8Y7S - chains A and F of the 4 polymer chains in the assembly; structure by X-ray diffraction, 2.68 A resolution.

[Chain A (and F)]
Name: Thiamine pyrophosphate-binding protein
Source organism: Herbiconiux sp. SALV-R1
Notes: chain F of this document is another copy of the same molecule, construct and numbering; everything in this record applies to it too
UniProtKB: A0A6M5J4S0 (A0A6M5J4S0_9MICO); numbering as in UniProt (aligned over 1-558)
Amino-acid sequence (558 residues; each row starts with the number of its first residue):
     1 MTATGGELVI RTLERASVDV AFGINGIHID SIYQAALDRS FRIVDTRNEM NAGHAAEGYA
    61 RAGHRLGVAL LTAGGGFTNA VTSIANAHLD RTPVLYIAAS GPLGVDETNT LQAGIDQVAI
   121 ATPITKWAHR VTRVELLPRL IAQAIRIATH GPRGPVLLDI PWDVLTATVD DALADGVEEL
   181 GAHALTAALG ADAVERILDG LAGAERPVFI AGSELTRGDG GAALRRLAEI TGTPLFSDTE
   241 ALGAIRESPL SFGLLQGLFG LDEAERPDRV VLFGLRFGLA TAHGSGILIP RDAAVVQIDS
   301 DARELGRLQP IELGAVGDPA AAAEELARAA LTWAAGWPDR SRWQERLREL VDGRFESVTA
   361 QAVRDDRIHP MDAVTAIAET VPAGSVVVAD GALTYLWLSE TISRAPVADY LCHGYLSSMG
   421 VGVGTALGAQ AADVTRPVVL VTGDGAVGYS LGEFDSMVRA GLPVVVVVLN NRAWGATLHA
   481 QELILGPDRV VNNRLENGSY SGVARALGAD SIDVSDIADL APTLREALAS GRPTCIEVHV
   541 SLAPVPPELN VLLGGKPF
Disordered / not traced: 1 (chain F: 1, 173-175)
Sequence notes: engineered mutation Ile27 (Ala in A0A6M5J4S0), Ile29 (Val in A0A6M5J4S0), Ser417 (Gly in A0A6M5J4S0), Leu549 (Glu in A0A6M5J4S0), Leu552 (Ile in A0A6M5J4S0), Leu553 (Met in A0A6M5J4S0)
Metal / ion sites: Mg2+: Asp444, Asn471, Ala473 (together with thiamine diphosphate)
Ligand contacts:
  - thiamine diphosphate, molecule 1: Ile24, Asn25, Gly26, Glu49, Thr72, Gly75, Gly76, Asn79, Gln112
  - thiamine diphosphate, molecule 2: Gly391, Ala392, Leu393, Thr394, Ser417, Ser418, Met419, Gly443, Asp444, Gly445, Ala446, Tyr449, Leu469, Asn471, Ala473, Trp474, Gly475, Ala476, Thr477

[Interface between chain A and chain F]
Pairs across the interface (26; chain A residue first):
  Leu103(A) - Thr132(F)
  Leu103(A) - Arg133(F)
  Leu103(A) - Leu136(F)
  Gly104(A) - Leu136(F)
  Asp106(A) - His129(F)  salt bridge
  Asp106(A) - Leu136(F)
  Asp106(A) - Arg139(F)  hydrogen bond (backbone-side chain)
  Glu107(A) - Trp127(F)
  Glu107(A) - Arg139(F)  hydrogen bond (backbone-side chain)
  Glu107(A) - Leu140(F)
  Glu107(A) - Gln143(F)  hydrogen bond
  Thr108(A) - Arg139(F)
  His129(A) - Asp106(F)  salt bridge
  His129(A) - Glu107(F)
  Thr132(A) - Leu103(F)
  Thr132(A) - Arg133(F)
  Arg133(A) - Leu103(F)
  Arg133(A) - Asp163(F)  salt bridge
  Leu136(A) - Leu103(F)
  Leu136(A) - Gly104(F)
  Arg139(A) - Asp106(F)  hydrogen bond (side chain-backbone)
  Arg139(A) - Glu107(F)  hydrogen bond (side chain-backbone)
  Arg139(A) - Thr108(F)
  Leu140(A) - Asp106(F)
  Leu140(A) - Glu107(F)
  Gln143(A) - Glu107(F)  hydrogen bond
Other interface residues (no listed pair), chain A (16 interface residues in all): Trp127, Arg130, Asp163, Val164
Other interface residues (no listed pair), chain F (16 interface residues in all): Val105, Arg130

[Summary]
The chain A/chain F interface involves 16 residues from each chain; the contacts include 6 hydrogen bonds and
3 salt bridges. Polar contacts include Asp106(A)-His129(F), Arg133(A)-Asp163(F) and Asp106(A)-Arg139(F).
Ligands of chain A: thiamine diphosphate. The Mg2+ site is built by Asp444(A), Asn471(A) and Ala473(A).
Both chains are Thiamine pyrophosphate-binding protein (Herbiconiux sp. SALV-R1). Entry 8Y7S (Crystal
structure of a benzaldehyde lyase mutant M6 from Herbiconiux sp. SALV-R1) was determined by X-ray diffraction,
deposited together with 8Y8M.
